Entry 5HT7 (X-ray diffraction, 1.86 A resolution); this record covers chains A and B of the 3 polymer chains in the assembly.

[Chain A (and B)]
Protein: Uncharacterized protein
Organism: Methanosaeta thermophila PT
Notes: chain B of this document is another copy of the same molecule, construct and numbering; everything in this record applies to it too
UniProt: A0B567 (A0B567_METTP); residues 2-83 here correspond to UniProt positions 57-138 (UniProt number = residue number + 55)
Chain sequence (83 residues; numbered 1 to 83; the number before each row is that of its first residue):
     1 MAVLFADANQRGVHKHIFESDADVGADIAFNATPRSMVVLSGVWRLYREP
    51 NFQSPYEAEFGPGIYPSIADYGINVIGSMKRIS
Not modelled in the structure: 1
Construct notes: expression tag (1)
Bound ions: Fe2+: H14, H16 (shared with H14(B), H16(B) of chain B; 2 residues of chain C)

[Interface between chain A and chain B]
Contacting residue pairs (15; chain A residue first):
  F5(A) with F18(B), hydrophobic
  D7(A) with I28(B)
  Q10(A) with K15(B)
  R11(A) with D21(B), salt bridge; D23(B), hydrogen bond (side chain-backbone); A26(B); D27(B)
  G12(A) with D27(B), hydrogen bond (backbone-side chain); A29(B)
  V13(A) with A29(B)
  H14(A) with H14(B), hydrogen bond; H16(B), hydrogen bond
  H16(A) with H16(B), hydrogen bond
  V38(A) with F18(B), hydrophobic
  I64(A) with F18(B), hydrophobic
Interface residues without a listed pair, chain A (12 interface residues in all): V3, L40

[Overview]
12 residues of chain A and 10 residues of chain B are in contact; the contacts include 5 hydrogen bonds and 1
salt bridge. Among the polar pairs are R11(A)-D21(B), R11(A)-D23(B) and G12(A)-D27(B). The Fe2+ site is built
by H14(A) and H16(A).
Chain A and chain B are both Uncharacterized protein (Methanosaeta thermophila PT); the structure, Crystal
structure of a transition-metal-ion-binding betagamma-crystallin from Methanosaeta thermophila, was determined
by X-ray diffraction, deposited together with 5HT8.
